Entry 1S10 (X-ray diffraction, 2.10 A resolution); this record covers chains B and A of the 3 polymer chains in the assembly.

# Chain B
Molecule: 13-nt DNA strand
Sequence (13 nucleotides; numbered 1801 to 1813; the number before each row is that of its first residue):
  1801 GGGGGAAGGA CTA

# Chain A
Molecule: DNA polymerase IV
Source organism: Sulfolobus solfataricus
Notes: EC 2.7.7.7
UniProt: Q97W02 (DPO42_SULSO); residues 1-352 here = UniProt positions 1-352
Sequence (352 residues; row label = number of the first residue in the row):
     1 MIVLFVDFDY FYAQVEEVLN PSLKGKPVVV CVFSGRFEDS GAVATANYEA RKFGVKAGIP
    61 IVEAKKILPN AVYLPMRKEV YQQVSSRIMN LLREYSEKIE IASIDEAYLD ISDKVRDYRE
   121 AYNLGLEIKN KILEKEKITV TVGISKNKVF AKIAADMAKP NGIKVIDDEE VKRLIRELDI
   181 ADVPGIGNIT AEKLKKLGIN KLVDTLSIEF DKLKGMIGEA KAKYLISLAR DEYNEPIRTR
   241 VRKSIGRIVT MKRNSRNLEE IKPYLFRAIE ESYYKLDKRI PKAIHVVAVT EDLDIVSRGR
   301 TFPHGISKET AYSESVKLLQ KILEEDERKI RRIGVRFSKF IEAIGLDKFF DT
Not modelled in the structure: 342-352
Ion coordination: Ca2+ site 1: Asp7, Asp105, Glu106 (together with 2'-deoxycytidine-5'-triphosphate); Ca2+ site 2: Asp7, Phe8, Asp105 (together with 2'-deoxycytidine-5'-triphosphate)
Small-molecule neighbours: 2'-deoxycytidine-5'-triphosphate (DCP): Asp7, Phe8, Asp9, Tyr10, Phe11, Tyr12, Ala44, Thr45, Tyr48, Arg51, Ala57, Met76, Ile104, Asp105, Lys159
Swiss-Prot annotation at these positions:
  - active site: Glu106
  - binding site (Mg(2+)): Asp7, Asp105
  - site: Tyr12 (Substrate discrimination)
  - mutagenesis: Asp105 to Glu106 (Loss of function), Glu342 to Thr352 (Almost complete loss of interaction with PCNA)
From the paper describing this entry:
  - catalytic residues: Asp7, Asp105, Glu106
  - Ca2+ coordination: Asp7, Asp105

# How chain B and chain A interact
Residue-residue contacts (23; chain B residue first):
  DA1806(B) - Thr301(A)  phosphate contact
  DA1806(B) - Lys339(A)  salt bridge to the phosphate
  DA1807(B) - Ser297(A)  sugar contact
  DA1807(B) - Arg298(A)  phosphate contact
  DA1807(B) - Gly299(A)  hydrogen bond to the phosphate
  DG1808(B) - Val296(A)  phosphate contact
  DG1808(B) - Ser297(A)  hydrogen bond to the phosphate
  DG1808(B) - Arg298(A)  salt bridge to the phosphate
  DA1810(B) - Ile189(A)  phosphate contact
  DA1810(B) - Thr190(A)  phosphate contact
  DC1811(B) - Gly185(A)  phosphate contact
  DC1811(B) - Ile186(A)  phosphate contact
  DC1811(B) - Gly187(A)  hydrogen bond to the phosphate
  DC1811(B) - Asn188(A)  phosphate contact
  DC1811(B) - Ile189(A)  hydrogen bond to the phosphate
  DC1811(B) - Thr190(A)  hydrogen bond to the phosphate
  DC1811(B) - Lys221(A)  sugar contact
  DT1812(B) - Pro184(A)  phosphate contact
  DT1812(B) - Gly185(A)  hydrogen bond to the phosphate
  DT1812(B) - Ile186(A)  phosphate contact
  DT1812(B) - Gly187(A)  phosphate contact
  DA1813(B) - Glu106(A)  phosphate contact
  DA1813(B) - Lys152(A)  salt bridge to the phosphate
Interface residues without a listed pair, chain A (19 interface residues in all): Val183, His285, Ile295

# Overview
7 residues of chain B face 19 of chain A across their interface; the contacts include 6 hydrogen bonds and 3
salt bridges. Among the polar pairs are DA1807(B)-Gly299(A), DG1808(B)-Ser297(A) and DC1811(B)-Gly187(A).
Ligands of chain A: 2'-deoxycytidine-5'-triphosphate. The paper reports catalytic residues Asp7(A), Asp105(A)
and Glu106(A); Ca2+ coordination by Asp7(A) and Asp105(A).
Chain B is a 13-nt DNA strand and chain A is DNA polymerase IV (Sulfolobus solfataricus); the structure,
Snapshots of replication through an abasic lesion: structural basis for base substitution and frameshift, was
determined by X-ray diffraction together with 1S0N, 1S0O and 1N56 from the same study.
